7A1H - chain A; structure by X-ray diffraction, 1.90 A resolution.

== Chain A ==
Name: Subtilisin-chymotrypsin inhibitor-2A
From: Hordeum vulgare
UniProt: P01053 (ICI2_HORVU); residues 2-64 here correspond to UniProt positions 22-84 (UniProt number = residue number + 20)
Sequence (64 residues; each row starts with the number of its first residue):
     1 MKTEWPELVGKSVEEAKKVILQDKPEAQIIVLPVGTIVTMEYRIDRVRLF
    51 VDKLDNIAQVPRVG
Differences from the reference sequence: initiating methionine (1)
Curated features (UniProtKB/Swiss-Prot):
  - site: Met-40, Glu-41 (Reactive bond)
From the paper describing this entry:
  - mutagenesis - P33L (1.5 kJ mol-1), L49I/I57V (-3.8 +/- 0.1 kJ mol-1), D55G (-6.9 +/- 0.3 kJ mol-1), D55G/I57V (-6.5 +/- 0.2 kJ mol-1), I57V (-2.2 +/- 0.1 kJ mol-1): increased stability
  - mutagenesis - E4G, V13E, L49I (3.4 +/- 0.1 kJ mol-1), I57A (14 kJ mol-1): decreased stability
  - contacts within the chain: Ile-57/Gln-59 (from molecular simulation)

== In short ==
The paper reports that P33L, L49I/I57V and D55G, among others, increase stability; contacts within the chain
involving Ile-57 and Gln-59; 9 substitutions were tested in all.
Chain A is Subtilisin-chymotrypsin inhibitor-2A (Hordeum vulgare); the structure, Crystal structure of
wild-type CI2, was determined by X-ray diffraction, deposited together with 7A3M, 7AOK and 7AON.
